Entry 9PCX (electron microscopy, 4.03 A resolution (low resolution: residue-level contacts below are approximate; hydrogen-bond / salt-bridge calls are withheld)); this record covers chains H and I of the 14 polymer chains in the assembly.

== Chain H ==
Protein: Syntaxin-1A
Organism: Rattus norvegicus
UniProt: P32851 (STX1A_RAT); residue numbers follow UniProt; this construct covers 1-267
Chain sequence (267 residues; row label = number of the first residue in the row):
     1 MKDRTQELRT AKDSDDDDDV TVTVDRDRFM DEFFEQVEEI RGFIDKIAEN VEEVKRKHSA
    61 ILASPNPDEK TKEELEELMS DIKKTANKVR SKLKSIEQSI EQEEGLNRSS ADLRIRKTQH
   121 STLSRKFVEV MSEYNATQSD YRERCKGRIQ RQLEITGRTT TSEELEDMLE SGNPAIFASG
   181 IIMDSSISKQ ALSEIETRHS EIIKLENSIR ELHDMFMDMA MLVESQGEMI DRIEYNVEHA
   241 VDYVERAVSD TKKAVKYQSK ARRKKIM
Unresolved in the structure: 1-190, 259-267
Swiss-Prot annotation at these positions:
  - site: Lys253, Ala254 (Microbial infection: Cleavage)
  - modified residue (Phosphoserine): Ser14, Ser64, Ser95, Ser188
  - cross-link (Glycyl lysine isopeptide (Lys-Gly)): Lys252 (interchain with G-Cter in SUMO), Lys253 (interchain with G-Cter in SUMO), Lys256 (interchain with G-Cter in SUMO)

== Chain I ==
Protein: Synaptosomal-associated protein 25, Synaptosomal-associated protein 25, Alpha-soluble NSF attachment protein chimera
Organism: Rattus norvegicus
UniProt: P60881 (SNP25_RAT); residues 1-206 carry their UniProt numbers (206 of 501 residues fall inside the UniProt entry; the rest is not from it)
Chain sequence (518 residues; each row starts with the number of its first residue; numbers below 1 keep their minus sign (Met-15 is residue -15)):
   -15 MGSSHHHHHH SQDPNSMAED ADMRNELEEM QRRADQLADE SLESTRRMLQ LVEESKDAGI
    45 RTLVMLDEQG EQLERIEEGM DQINKDMKEA EKNLTDLGKF AGLAVAPANK LKSSDAYKKA
   105 WGNNQDGVVA SQPARVVDER EQMAISGGFI RRVTNDAREN EMDENLEQVS GIIGNLRHMA
   165 LDMGNEIDTQ NRQIDRIMEK ADSNKTRIDE ANQRATKMLG SGGMDTSGKQ AEAMALLAEA
   225 ERKVKNSQSF FSGLFGGSSK IEEACEIYAR AANMFKMAKN WSAAGNAFCQ AAQLHLQLQS
   285 KHDAATCFVD AGNAFKKADP QEAINCLMRA IEIYTDMGRF TIAAKHHISI AEIYETELVD
   345 VEKAIAHYEQ SADYYKGEES NSSANKCLLK VAGYAAQLEQ YQKAIDIYEQ VGTSAMDSPL
   405 LKYSAKDYFF KAALCHFCID MLNAKLAVQK YEELFPAFSD SRECKLMKKL LEAHEEQNVD
   465 SYTESVKEYD SISRLDQWLT TMLLRIKKTI QGDEEDLR
Unresolved in the structure: -15 to 16, 87-502
Sequence notes: expression tag (-15 to 0); conflict Ala85 (Cys in P60881), Ala88 (Cys in P60881), Ala90 (Cys in P60881), Ala92 (Cys in P60881); linker (207)
Swiss-Prot annotation at these positions:
  - region: Gly111 to Val120 (Interaction with ZDHHC13 and ZDHHC17)
  - site ((Microbial infection) Cleavage): Arg180, Ile181, Gln197, Arg198
  - modified residue: Thr138 (Phosphothreonine), Ser154 (Phosphoserine), Ser187 (Phosphoserine)

== Chain H / chain I interface ==
Pairs across the interface (28):
  Glu194(H) - Leu21(I)
  Glu194(H) - Ala22(I)
  Glu194(H) - Ser25(I)
  Arg198(H) - Ser25(I)
  Glu201(H) - Thr29(I)
  Glu201(H) - Met32(I)
  Lys204(H) - Leu33(I)
  Leu205(H) - Met32(I)
  Ser208(H) - Val36(I)
  Ser208(H) - Lys40(I)
  Leu212(H) - Ser39(I)
  Met215(H) - Gly43(I)
  Met215(H) - Ile44(I)
  Met219(H) - Leu47(I)
  Leu222(H) - Leu50(I)
  Gln226(H) - Gly54(I)
  Met229(H) - Leu57(I)
  Met229(H) - Glu58(I)
  Ile233(H) - Leu57(I)
  Ile233(H) - Glu61(I)
  Ile233(H) - Met64(I)
  Asn236(H) - Met64(I)
  Val237(H) - Met64(I)
  His239(H) - Lys72(I)
  Tyr243(H) - Lys72(I)
  Tyr243(H) - Glu75(I)
  Ala247(H) - Glu75(I)
  Asp250(H) - Glu75(I)
Interface residues without a listed pair, chain H (22 interface residues in all): Ile230, Ala240, Val244
Interface residues without a listed pair, chain I (23 interface residues in all): Ile60, Asn68, Met71

== Overview ==
22 residues of chain H and 23 residues of chain I are in contact.
Here chain H is Syntaxin-1A and chain I is Synaptosomal-associated protein 25, Synaptosomal-associated protein
25, Alpha-soluble NSF attachment protein chimera, both from Rattus norvegicus. Entry 9PCX (22bin20S complex
(NSF-alphaSNAP-2:2 syntaxin-1a:SNAP-25), hydrolyzing, class 14) was determined by electron microscopy together
with 9OJR, 9OJU, 9OJZ, 9OK3, 9OK5, 9OKC and 17 further entries from the same study.
